5DC2 - chain A; structure by X-ray diffraction, 2.18 A resolution.

# Chain A
Protein: L, D-transpeptidase 2
From: Mycobacterium tuberculosis (strain CDC 1551 / Oshkosh)
Notes: EC 2.3.2.-
UniProtKB: O53223 (LDT2_MYCTO); residue numbers follow UniProt; this construct covers 56-408
Chain sequence (353 residues; each row starts with the number of its first residue):
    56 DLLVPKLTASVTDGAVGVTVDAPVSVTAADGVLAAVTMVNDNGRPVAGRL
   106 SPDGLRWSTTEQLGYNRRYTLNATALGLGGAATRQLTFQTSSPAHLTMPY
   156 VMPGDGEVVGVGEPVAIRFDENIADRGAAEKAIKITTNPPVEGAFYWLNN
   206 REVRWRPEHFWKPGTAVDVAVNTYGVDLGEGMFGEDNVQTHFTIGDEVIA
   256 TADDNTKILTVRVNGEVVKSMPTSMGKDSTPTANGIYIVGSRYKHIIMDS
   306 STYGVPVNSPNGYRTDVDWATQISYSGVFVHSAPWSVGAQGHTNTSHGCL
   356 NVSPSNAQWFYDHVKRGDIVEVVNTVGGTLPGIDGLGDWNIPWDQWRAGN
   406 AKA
Not modelled in the structure: 408
Curated features (UniProtKB/Swiss-Prot):
  - active site: His-336 (Proton donor/acceptor), Cys-354 (Nucleophile)
  - binding site (Ca(2+)): Asp-232, Glu-235, Gly-236
  - binding site (substrate): Tyr-318, Ser-331, Gly-332, Asn-356
  - site: Cys-354 (Binds to carbapenem drug (covalent))
Covalently attached groups: (4S)-4-methyl-2,5,7-trioxoheptanoic acid (58U) linked to Cys-354
Ligand contacts: (4S)-4-methyl-2,5,7-trioxoheptanoic acid (58U): Met-303, Tyr-318, Gly-332, Val-333, His-336, Trp-340, Thr-350, Ser-351, His-352, Gly-353, Asn-356
From the paper describing this entry:
  - binding site for (4S)-4-methyl-2,5,7-trioxoheptanoic acid: Tyr-318, His-336, Trp-340, Thr-350, His-352, Gly-353, Cys-354, Asn-356
  - catalytic residues: His-336, His-352, Cys-354 (proposed by the authors, not directly observed)
  - catalytic residues: His-352 to Cys-354
  - conformationally variable residues (loop rearrangement): Tyr-318
  - binding site for (4S)-4-methyl-2,5,7-trioxoheptanoic acid: Met-303 (from molecular simulation)

# Overview
(4S)-4-methyl-2,5,7-trioxoheptanoic acid is covalently linked to Cys-354. From UniProt: active-site residues
His-336 and Cys-354, 3 Ca2+-binding residues and 4 substrate-binding residues. The paper reports catalytic
residues His-336, His-352 and Cys-354; a binding site for (4S)-4-methyl-2,5,7-trioxoheptanoic acid at Tyr-318,
His-336 and Trp-340 among others.
Chain A is L, D-transpeptidase 2 (Mycobacterium tuberculosis (strain CDC 1551 / Oshkosh)); the structure,
X-ray crystal structure of a enzymatically degraded biapenem-adduct of l,d-transpeptidase 2 from mycobacterium
tuberculosis, was determined by X-ray diffraction, deposited together with 5D7H and 5DCC.
